Entry 7ZRV (electron microscopy, 2.80 A resolution); this record covers chains A and B of the 5 polymer chains in the assembly.

[Chain A (and B)]
Molecule: Spike glycoprotein, Envelope glycoprotein
Organism: Severe acute respiratory syndrome coronavirus 2
Notes: chain B of this document is another copy of the same molecule, construct and numbering; everything in this record applies to it too
Reference sequence: chimeric construct of P0DTC2, M1E1E4: residues 4-1208 from P0DTC2 (SPIKE_SARS2) positions 1-1205 (UniProt number = residue number - 3); residues 1211-1240 from M1E1E4 positions 1-30 (UniProt number = residue number - 1210)
Amino-acid sequence (1285 residues; numbered 4 to 1288; the number before each row is that of its first residue):
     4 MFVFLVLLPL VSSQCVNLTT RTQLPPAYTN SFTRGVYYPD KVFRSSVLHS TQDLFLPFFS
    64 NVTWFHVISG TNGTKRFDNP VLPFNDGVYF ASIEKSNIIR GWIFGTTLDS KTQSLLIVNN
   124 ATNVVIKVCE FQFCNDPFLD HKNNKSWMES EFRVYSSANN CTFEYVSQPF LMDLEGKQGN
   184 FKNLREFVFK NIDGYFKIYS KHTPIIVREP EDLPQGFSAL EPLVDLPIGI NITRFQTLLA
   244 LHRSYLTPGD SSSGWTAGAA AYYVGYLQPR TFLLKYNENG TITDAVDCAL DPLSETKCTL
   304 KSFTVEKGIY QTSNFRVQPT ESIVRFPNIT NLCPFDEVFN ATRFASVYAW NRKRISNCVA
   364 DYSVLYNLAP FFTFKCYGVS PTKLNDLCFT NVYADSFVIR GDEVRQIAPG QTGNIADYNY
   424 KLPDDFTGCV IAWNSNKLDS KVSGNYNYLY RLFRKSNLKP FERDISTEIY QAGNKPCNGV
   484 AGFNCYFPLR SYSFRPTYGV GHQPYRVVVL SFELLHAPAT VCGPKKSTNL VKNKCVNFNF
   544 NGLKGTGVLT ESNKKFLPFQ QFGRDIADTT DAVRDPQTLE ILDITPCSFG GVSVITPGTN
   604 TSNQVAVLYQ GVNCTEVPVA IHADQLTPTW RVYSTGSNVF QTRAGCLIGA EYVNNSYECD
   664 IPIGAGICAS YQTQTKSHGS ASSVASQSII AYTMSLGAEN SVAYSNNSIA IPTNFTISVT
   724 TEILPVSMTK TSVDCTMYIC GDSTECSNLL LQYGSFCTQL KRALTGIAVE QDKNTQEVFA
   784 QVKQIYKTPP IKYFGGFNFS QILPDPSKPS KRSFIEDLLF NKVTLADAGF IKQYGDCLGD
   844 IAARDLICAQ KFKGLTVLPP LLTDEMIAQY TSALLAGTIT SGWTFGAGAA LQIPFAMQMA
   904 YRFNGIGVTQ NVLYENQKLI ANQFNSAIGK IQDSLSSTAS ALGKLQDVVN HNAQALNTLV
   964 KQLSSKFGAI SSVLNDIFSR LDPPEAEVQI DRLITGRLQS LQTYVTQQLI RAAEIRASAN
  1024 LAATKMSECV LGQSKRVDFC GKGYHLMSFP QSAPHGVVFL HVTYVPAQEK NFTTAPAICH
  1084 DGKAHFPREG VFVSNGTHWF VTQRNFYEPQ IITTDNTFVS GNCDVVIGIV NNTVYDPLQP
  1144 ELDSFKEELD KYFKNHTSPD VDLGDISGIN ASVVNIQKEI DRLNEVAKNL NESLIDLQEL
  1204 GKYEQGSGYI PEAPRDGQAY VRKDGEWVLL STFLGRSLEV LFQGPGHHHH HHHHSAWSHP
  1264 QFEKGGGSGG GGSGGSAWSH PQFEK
Disordered / not traced: 4-21, 150, 249-255, 677-688, 843-845, 1148-1288 (chain B: 4-21, 150, 249-255, 677-688, 841-850, 1148-1288)
Sequence notes: conflict V70 (Ala67 in P0DTC2), I96 (Thr95 in P0DTC2), D143 (Tyr145 in P0DTC2), 36 further conflict positions vs the reference (M1E1E4) not listed; insertion (209-210); linker (1209-1210); expression tag (1241-1288)
Curated features (UniProtKB/Swiss-Prot):
  - glycosylation (N-linked (GlcNAc...) asparagine): N20 (complex), N64 (hybrid), N334 (complex), N606 (hybrid)
Disulfides: C132-C164, C291-C301, C336-C361, C379-C432, C391-C525, C480-C488, C538-C590, C617-C649, C662-C671, C738-C760, C743-C749, C840-C851, C1032-C1043, C1082-C1126
Glycans and other covalent adducts: N-acetylglucosamine (NAG) linked to N64, N123, N234, N282, N331, N343, N603, N616, N657, N709, N717, N801, N1074, N1098, N1134; glycan linked to N162

[Interface between chain A and chain B]
Pairs across the interface - 182 pairs, chain A then chain B:
  Y41(A) - F562(B)  hydrophobic
  K44(A) - F562(B)
  K44(A) - Q563(B)
  K44(A) - Q564(B)
  V45(A) - Q563(B)
  V45(A) - F565(B)
  V45(A) - R567(B)
  F46(A) - K557(B)
  F46(A) - F559(B)  hydrophobic
  F46(A) - Q563(B)
  F46(A) - F565(B)  hydrogen bond (backbone-backbone)
  F46(A) - G566(B)
  F46(A) - R567(B)  hydrogen bond (backbone-backbone)
  R47(A) - R567(B)
  K114(A) - S469(B)
  K114(A) - E471(B)
  T165(A) - R466(B)
  G197(A) - F464(B)
  Y198(A) - Y396(B)
  E224(A) - F562(B)
  P225(A) - F562(B)
  P230(A) - Y396(B)
  G232(A) - F464(B)
  G232(A) - E465(B)
  G232(A) - R466(B)
  N234(A) - E465(B)
  N282(A) - K558(B)  hydrogen bond
  P373(A) - D405(B)
  P412(A) - P987(B)
  G413(A) - D985(B)
  G413(A) - P986(B)
  D427(A) - P986(B)
  D737(A) - N317(B)  hydrogen bond
  D737(A) - R319(B)  salt bridge
  T739(A) - R319(B)  hydrogen bond
  M740(A) - R319(B)
  M740(A) - F592(B)  hydrophobic
  D745(A) - T549(B)
  Q755(A) - K969(B)
  Q755(A) - G971(B)
  Y756(A) - S968(B)  hydrogen bond (backbone-side chain)
  Y756(A) - F970(B)
  Y756(A) - G971(B)
  G757(A) - S968(B)
  S758(A) - Q965(B)  hydrogen bond (backbone-side chain)
  F759(A) - Q965(B)
  F759(A) - Q1002(B)
  Q762(A) - T961(B)
  Q762(A) - T1006(B)
  K764(A) - Q314(B)
  K764(A) - T315(B)
  R765(A) - Q957(B)
  R765(A) - T961(B)
  E773(A) - E1017(B)
  K786(A) - A701(B)
  Q787(A) - A701(B)
  Q787(A) - N703(B)  hydrogen bond
  I788(A) - L699(B)  hydrophobic
  I788(A) - G700(B)
  I788(A) - A701(B)  hydrogen bond (backbone-backbone)
  I788(A) - E702(B)
  I788(A) - N703(B)  hydrogen bond (backbone-backbone)
  Y789(A) - N703(B)
  Y789(A) - V705(B)  hydrophobic
  K790(A) - E702(B)
  K790(A) - N703(B)  hydrogen bond (backbone-backbone)
  K790(A) - S704(B)
  K790(A) - V705(B)
  P792(A) - V705(B)
  P792(A) - Y707(B)  hydrophobic
  Y796(A) - Y707(B)
  F797(A) - Y707(B)  hydrophobic
  I834(A) - R646(B)
  K835(A) - R646(B)
  Y837(A) - G614(B)
  Y837(A) - V615(B)
  Y837(A) - T645(B)
  Y837(A) - R646(B)  hydrogen bond (side chain-backbone)
  G838(A) - E619(B)
  D839(A) - E619(B)
  K854(A) - F592(B)
  F855(A) - T588(B)
  F855(A) - P589(B)  hydrophobic
  F855(A) - F592(B)  hydrophobic
  K856(A) - D568(B)  salt bridge
  K856(A) - A570(B)
  K856(A) - T572(B)  hydrogen bond
  G857(A) - F592(B)
  P862(A) - A647(B)  hydrophobic
  P863(A) - G667(B)
  P863(A) - A668(B)  hydrogen bond (backbone-backbone)
  L864(A) - P665(B)  hydrophobic
  L864(A) - I666(B)
  L864(A) - A668(B)
  L864(A) - G669(B)  hydrogen bond (backbone-backbone)
  L864(A) - M697(B)  hydrophobic
  L865(A) - M697(B)  hydrophobic
  T866(A) - A668(B)
  T866(A) - G669(B)
  M869(A) - G669(B)
  M869(A) - T696(B)
  M869(A) - M697(B)  hydrophobic
  M869(A) - L699(B)  hydrophobic
  Q872(A) - L699(B)
  Y873(A) - L699(B)
  T883(A) - V705(B)
  T883(A) - Y707(B)
  W886(A) - Y1047(B)  hydrogen bond
  A890(A) - G1046(B)
  A890(A) - Y1047(B)
  A890(A) - V1068(B)
  A890(A) - P1069(B)
  G891(A) - K1045(B)
  A892(A) - E1072(B)
  A893(A) - V705(B)  hydrophobic
  L894(A) - A713(B)
  L894(A) - P715(B)
  L894(A) - E1072(B)
  Q895(A) - V705(B)
  Q895(A) - A706(B)
  Q895(A) - I712(B)
  Q895(A) - A713(B)  hydrogen bond (backbone-backbone)
  Q895(A) - N1074(B)  hydrogen bond
  I896(A) - Y707(B)
  I896(A) - I712(B)  hydrophobic
  P897(A) - Y707(B)  hydrophobic
  P897(A) - N710(B)
  P897(A) - S711(B)
  P897(A) - T1077(B)
  F898(A) - Y707(B)
  M900(A) - T1077(B)  hydrogen bond
  M900(A) - A1078(B)
  M900(A) - P1079(B)  hydrophobic
  Y904(A) - V1094(B)
  Y904(A) - R1107(B)
  N907(A) - R1107(B)
  Q913(A) - P1090(B)
  Q913(A) - R1107(B)  hydrogen bond
  N914(A) - F1089(B)
  N914(A) - F1121(B)
  N914(A) - S1123(B)  hydrogen bond
  Y917(A) - P1079(B)  hydrophobic
  Y917(A) - F1089(B)  hydrophobic
  Y917(A) - V1129(B)
  E918(A) - S1123(B)
  E918(A) - V1128(B)
  Q920(A) - I1130(B)
  V963(A) - A570(B)
  L966(A) - D571(B)
  S967(A) - D571(B)  hydrogen bond (backbone-side chain)
  S975(A) - D571(B)  hydrogen bond
  N978(A) - K547(B)
  F981(A) - K386(B)
  S982(A) - K386(B)
  S982(A) - L390(B)
  S982(A) - K547(B)
  R983(A) - G381(B)  hydrogen bond (side chain-backbone)
  R983(A) - V382(B)
  R983(A) - S383(B)  hydrogen bond (backbone-backbone)
  R983(A) - K386(B)
  R983(A) - L390(B)
  R983(A) - T430(B)
  R983(A) - L517(B)
  L984(A) - K386(B)  hydrogen bond (backbone-side chain)
  D985(A) - S383(B)  hydrogen bond
  D985(A) - K386(B)  salt bridge
  P986(A) - K386(B)
  E990(A) - G971(B)
  Q1005(A) - Q1002(B)
  Q1005(A) - T1006(B)  hydrogen bond
  T1009(A) - T1009(B)
  L1012(A) - Q1010(B)
  I1013(A) - I1013(B)  hydrophobic
  T1027(A) - R1039(B)
  S1030(A) - V1040(B)  hydrogen bond (side chain-backbone)
  S1030(A) - D1041(B)
  E1031(A) - R1039(B)  salt bridge
  E1031(A) - V1040(B)
  L1034(A) - V1040(B)
  G1035(A) - V1040(B)
  R1039(A) - R1039(B)
  S1147(A) - S1147(B)
Interface residues without a listed pair, chain A (116 interface residues in all): D43, V50, D196, T768, G798, L841, A846, L861, T887, G889, K964, D979, D994, Q1036, E1111, Q1113, L1145
Interface residues without a listed pair, chain B (129 interface residues in all): R355, P384, N394, P463, T470, S514, A520, G545, L546, G548, T553, L560, I569, Q613, N616, I670, S708, N709, A972, R995, F1042, Y1067, G1093, V1122, L1141, Q1142, D1146

[Overview]
116 residues of chain A face 129 of chain B across their interface; the contacts include 29 hydrogen bonds and
4 salt bridges. Polar contacts include D737(A)-R319(B), K856(A)-D568(B) and D985(A)-K386(B). Covalently linked
N-acetylglucosamine: at N64(A), N123(A), N234(A), N282(A), N331(A) and N343(A) and 9 more.
Both chains are Spike glycoprotein, Envelope glycoprotein (Severe acute respiratory syndrome coronavirus 2).
Entry 7ZRV (cryo-EM structure of omicron spike in complex with de novo designed binder, full map) was
determined by electron microscopy, deposited together with 7XAD, 7XYQ, 7ZSD and 7ZSS.
